1A7O - chains L and H; structure by X-ray diffraction, 2.00 A resolution.

Chain L:
Molecule: IGG1-kappa D1.3 fv (light chain)
From: Mus musculus
Notes: fragment: fv fragment; engineered mutation(s): DEL(R96), E81D
UniProt: P01635 (KV5C_MOUSE); aligned to UniProt positions 1-106 over residues 1-107 (the alignment contains insertions or deletions, so no single offset holds)
Chain sequence (106 residues; row label = number of the first residue in the row; note: 1 number in that range is skipped by the numbering (no residue carries it; nothing is unmodelled there)):
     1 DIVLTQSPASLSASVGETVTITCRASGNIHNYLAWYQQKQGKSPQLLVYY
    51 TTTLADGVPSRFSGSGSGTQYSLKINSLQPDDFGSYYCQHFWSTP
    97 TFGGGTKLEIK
Cystine bridges: Cys23-Cys88
Construct notes: conflict Val3 (Glu in P01635), Tyr50 (Lys in P01635), Thr51 (Ala in P01635), Thr52 (Gln in P01635); variant Asp81 (Glu in P01635)

Chain H:
Molecule: IGG1-kappa D1.3 fv (heavy chain)
From: Mus musculus
Notes: fragment: fv fragment; engineered mutation(s): L312V
UniProt: P01820 (HV44_MOUSE); residues 201-316 here correspond to UniProt positions 133-248 (UniProt number = residue number - 68)
Chain sequence (116 residues; row label = number of the first residue in the row):
   201 QVQLQESGPGLVAPSQSLSITCTVSGFSLTGYGVNWVRQPPGKGLEWLGM
   251 IWGDGNTDYNSALKSRLSISKDNSKSQVFLKMNSLHTDDTARYYCARERD
   301 YRLDYWGQGTTVTVSS
Cystine bridges: Cys222-Cys295

How chain L and chain H interact:
Residue-residue contacts (28; chain L residue first):
  Tyr32(L) - Tyr301(H)  hydrophobic
  Tyr36(L) - Leu303(H)  hydrogen bond (side chain-backbone)
  Tyr36(L) - Trp306(H)
  Gln38(L) - Gln239(H)  hydrogen bond
  Gln38(L) - Tyr294(H)  hydrogen bond
  Lys42(L) - Tyr294(H)
  Lys42(L) - Gln308(H)
  Ser43(L) - Tyr294(H)
  Ser43(L) - Trp306(H)
  Ser43(L) - Gly307(H)  hydrogen bond (side chain-backbone)
  Ser43(L) - Gln308(H)  hydrogen bond
  Pro44(L) - Leu245(H)  hydrophobic
  Pro44(L) - Trp306(H)
  Leu46(L) - Arg302(H)
  Leu46(L) - Leu303(H)
  Tyr49(L) - Arg302(H)
  Tyr87(L) - Gln239(H)  hydrogen bond
  Tyr87(L) - Lys243(H)
  Tyr87(L) - Gly244(H)
  Tyr87(L) - Leu245(H)
  Phe91(L) - Glu298(H)
  Phe91(L) - Tyr301(H)
  Phe91(L) - Arg302(H)
  Thr94(L) - Trp247(H)
  Pro95(L) - Trp247(H)
  Phe98(L) - Val237(H)  hydrophobic
  Phe98(L) - Leu245(H)
  Phe98(L) - Trp247(H)
Also at the interface, not in a pair above, chain L (16 interface residues in all): Gln45, Gln89, Gly100
Also at the interface, not in a pair above, chain H (17 interface residues in all): Glu246, Tyr259, Asp304

Overview:
16 residues of chain L face 17 of chain H across their interface; the contacts include 6 hydrogen bonds. Polar
contacts include Tyr36(L)-Leu303(H), Gln38(L)-Gln239(H) and Gln38(L)-Tyr294(H).
Here chain L is IGG1-kappa D1.3 fv (light chain) and chain H is IGG1-kappa D1.3 fv (heavy chain), both from
Mus musculus. Entry 1A7O (Fv fragment of mouse monoclonal antibody D1.3 (balb/C, IGG1, K) R96L deletion mutant
on variant for ...) was determined by X-ray diffraction.
